1FUT - chain A; structure by X-ray diffraction, 2.00 A resolution.

== Chain A ==
Protein: Ribonuclease F1
From: Gibberella fujikuroi
Notes: EC 3.1.27.3
Reference sequence: P10282 (RNF1_GIBFU); the author numbering skips numbers that UniProt does not, so the offset changes along the chain: 2-65 = UniProt 2-65; 67-107 = UniProt 66-106
Amino-acid sequence (106 residues; row label = number of the first residue in the row; note: 1 number in that range is skipped by the numbering (no residue carries it; nothing is unmodelled there)):
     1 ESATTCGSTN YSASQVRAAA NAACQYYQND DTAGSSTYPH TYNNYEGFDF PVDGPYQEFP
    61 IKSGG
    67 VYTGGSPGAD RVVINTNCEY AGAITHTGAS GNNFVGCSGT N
Sequence notes: conflict Thr32 (Ser in P10282), Ser36 (Thr in P10282)
Modified positions: Glu1 (pyroglutamic acid; PCA)
Disulfides: Cys6-Cys103, Cys24-Cys84
Small-molecule neighbours: guanosine-2'-monophosphate (2GP): Tyr38, His40, Thr41, Tyr42, Asn43, Asn44, Tyr45, Glu46, Glu58, Arg77, Asn98, Asn99, Phe100

== Summary ==
Bound to chain A: guanosine-2'-monophosphate.
Chain A is Ribonuclease F1 (Gibberella fujikuroi); the structure, Crystal structures of ribonuclease F1 of
fusarium moniliforme in its free form and in complex with ..., was determined by X-ray diffraction, deposited
together with 1FUS.
